1LW5 - chains A and C of the 4 polymer chains in the assembly; structure by X-ray diffraction, 2.05 A resolution.

== Chain A (and C) ==
Protein: L-allo-threonine aldolase
From: Thermotoga maritima
Notes: EC 4.1.2.5; chain C of this document is another copy of the same molecule, construct and numbering; everything in this record applies to it too
UniProt: Q9X266 (Q9X266_THEMA); residue numbers follow UniProt; this construct covers 1-343
Sequence (347 residues; numbered -3 to 343; the number before each row is that of its first residue; numbers below 1 keep their minus sign (Gly-3 is residue -3)):
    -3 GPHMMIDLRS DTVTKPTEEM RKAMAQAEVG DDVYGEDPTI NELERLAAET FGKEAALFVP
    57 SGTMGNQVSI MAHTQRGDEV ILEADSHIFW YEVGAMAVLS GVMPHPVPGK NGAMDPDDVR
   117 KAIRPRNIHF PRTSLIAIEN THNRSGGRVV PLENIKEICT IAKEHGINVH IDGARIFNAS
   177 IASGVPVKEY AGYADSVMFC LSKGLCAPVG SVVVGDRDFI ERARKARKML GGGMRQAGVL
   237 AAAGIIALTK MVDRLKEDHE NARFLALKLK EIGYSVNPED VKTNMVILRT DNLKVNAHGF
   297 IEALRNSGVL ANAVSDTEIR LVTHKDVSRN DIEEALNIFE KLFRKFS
Not modelled in the structure: -3 to 0
Modified / non-standard residues: Mse0 (selenomethionine); Mse1, Mse16, Mse20, Mse60, Mse67, Mse92, Mse99, Mse110, Mse194, Mse225, Mse230, Mse247, Mse281 (selenomethionine; parent Met); Lys199 ((2S)-2-amino-6-[[3-hydroxy-2-methyl-5-(phosphonooxymethyl)pyridin-4-yl]methylideneamino]hexanoic acid; LLP)
Construct notes: cloning artifact (-3 to 0)
Metal / ion sites: Ca2+ site 1: Thr8, Thr10, Ser198, Ala203 (shared with 1 residue of chain D); Ca2+ site 2: Gln232 (shared with 4 residues of chain D); Ca2+ site 3: Asn288, Ser343 (shared with 2 residues of chain D); Ca2+ site 4: Asp322 (shared with 2 residues of chain B)

== How chain A and chain C interact ==
Pairs across the interface (43; chain A residue first):
  Gly73(A) with Val94(C)
  Phe85(A) with Mse99(C); Pro100(C); Arg120(C), hydrogen bond (backbone-side chain)
  Trp86(A) with Arg120(C), hydrogen bond (backbone-side chain); His125(C); Phe126(C)
  Tyr87(A) with His125(C); Phe126(C), hydrophobic
  Glu88(A) with His125(C)
  Val89(A) with Ile124(C); His125(C), hydrogen bond (backbone-backbone); Pro127(C)
  Gly90(A) with Mse99(C); Pro127(C)
  Mse92(A) with Mse99(C)
  Ala93(A) with Ala93(C); Gly97(C); Val98(C); Mse99(C), hydrophobic
  Val94(A) with Gly73(C); Gly97(C)
  Gly97(A) with Ala93(C); Val94(C)
  Val98(A) with Ala93(C)
  Mse99(A) with Phe85(C), hydrophobic; Gly90(C); Mse92(C); Ala93(C), hydrophobic; Pro100(C), hydrophobic
  Pro100(A) with Phe85(C); Pro100(C)
  His101(A) with Trp86(C)
  Arg120(A) with Phe85(C), hydrogen bond (side chain-backbone); Trp86(C), hydrogen bond (side chain-backbone)
  His125(A) with Trp86(C); Tyr87(C); Glu88(C); Val89(C), hydrogen bond (backbone-backbone)
  Phe126(A) with Trp86(C); Tyr87(C), hydrophobic
  Pro127(A) with Val89(C); Gly90(C)
Interface residues without a listed pair, chain A (22 interface residues in all): Arg72, Pro102, Ile124
Interface residues without a listed pair, chain C (21 interface residues in all): Arg72, Pro102

== Overview ==
22 residues of chain A face 21 of chain C across their interface, with 6 hydrogen bonds. Polar pairs include
Phe85(A)-Arg120(C), Trp86(A)-Arg120(C) and Val89(A)-His125(C). The Ca2+ site 1 is built by Thr8(A), Thr10(A),
Ser198(A) and Ala203(A).
Both chains are L-allo-threonine aldolase (Thermotoga maritima). Entry 1LW5 (X-ray structure of L-Threonine
Aldolase (low-specificity) in complex with glycine) was determined by X-ray diffraction together with 1LW4 and
1M6S from the same study.
